7ZT8 - chains A and D of the 4 polymer chains in the assembly; structure by X-ray diffraction, 2.29 A resolution.

# Chain A
Protein: Major histocompatibility complex class I-related gene protein
Source organism: Homo sapiens
UniProtKB: Q95460 (HMR1_HUMAN); residues 1-270 here correspond to UniProt positions 23-292 (UniProt number = residue number + 22)
Sequence (290 residues; each row starts with the number of its first residue; numbering starts at 0):
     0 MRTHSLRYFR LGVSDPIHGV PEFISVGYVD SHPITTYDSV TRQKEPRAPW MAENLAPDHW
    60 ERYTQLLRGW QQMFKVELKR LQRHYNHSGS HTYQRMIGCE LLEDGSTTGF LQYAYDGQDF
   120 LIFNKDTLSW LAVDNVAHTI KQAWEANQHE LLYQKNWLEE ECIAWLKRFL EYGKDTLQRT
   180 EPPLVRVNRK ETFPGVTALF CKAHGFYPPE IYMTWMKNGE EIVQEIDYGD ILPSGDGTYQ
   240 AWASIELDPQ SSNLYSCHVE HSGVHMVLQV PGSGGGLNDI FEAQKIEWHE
Disordered / not traced: 191-195, 221-223, 246-250, 270-289
Disulfide bonds: Cys98-Cys161, Cys200-Cys256
Covalent attachments: 3-methylbenzoic acid (OVV) linked to Lys43
Construct notes: initiating methionine (0); conflict Ser261 (Cys283 in Q95460); expression tag (271-289)
Residues lining bound ligands: 3-methylbenzoic acid (OVV): Tyr7, Phe8, Arg9, Ser24, Thr34, Tyr62, Leu66, Trp69, Arg94, Ile96
Curated features (UniProtKB/Swiss-Prot):
  - binding site (5-(2-oxoethylideneamino)-6-(D-ribitylamino)uracil): Arg9, Ser24, Lys43, Arg94, Tyr152, Gln153
  - binding site (5-(2-oxopropylideneamino)-6-(D-ribitylamino)uracil): Arg9, Ser24, Lys43, Arg94, Tyr152, Gln153
  - binding site (7-hydroxy-6-methyl-8-(1-D-ribityl)lumazine): Arg9, Ser24, Lys43, Arg94, Tyr152, Gln153
  - binding site (8-(9H-purin-6-yl)-2-oxa-8-azabicyclo[3.3.1]nona-3,6-diene-4,6-dicarbaldehyde): Arg9, Lys43, His58, Arg94
  - binding site (2-amino-4-oxopteridine-6-carbaldehyde): Lys43
  - binding site (pyridoxal): Lys43
  - glycosylation: Asn85 (N-linked (GlcNAc...) asparagine)
What the authors report for this chain:
  - mutagenesis - E76Q/E149Q (KD = 0.6 uM): unchanged binding to AF7 TCR
  - mutagenesis - E76Q/E149Q: decreased binding to E8 TRBV6-1 TCR

# Chain D
Protein: TCR alpha
Source organism: Homo sapiens
Sequence (205 residues; each row starts with the number of its first residue; numbers below 1 keep their minus sign (Met-1 is residue -1)):
    -1 MAGQNIDQPT EMTATEGAIV QINCTYQTSG FNGLFWYQQH AGEAPTFLSY NVLDGLEEKG
    59 RFSSFLSRSK GYSYLLLKEL QMKDSASYLC AFLDSNYQLI WGAGTKLIIK PDIQNPDPAV
   119 YQLRDSKSSD KSVCLFTDFD SQTNVSQSKD SDVYITDKCV LDMRSMDFKS NSAVAWSNKS
   179 DFACANAFNN SIIPEDTFFP SPESS
Disordered / not traced: -1 to 0, 188-203
Disulfide bonds: Cys22-Cys88, Cys132-Cys182
Residues lining bound ligands: MPO (3[N-morpholino]propane sulfonic acid): Phe45, Leu46, Lys57, Gly58, Arg59, Phe60

# Interface between chain A and chain D
Contacting residue pairs (27):
  Arg61(A) - Asn94(D)  hydrogen bond (side chain-backbone)
  Arg61(A) - Tyr95(D)  hydrogen bond (side chain-backbone)
  Arg61(A) - Gln96(D)
  Tyr62(A) - Ser93(D)  hydrogen bond (side chain-backbone)
  Tyr62(A) - Asn94(D)  hydrogen bond
  Leu65(A) - Asn94(D)
  His148(A) - Phe45(D)
  His148(A) - Tyr48(D)  hydrogen bond (side chain-backbone)
  His148(A) - Glu55(D)  salt bridge
  Leu151(A) - Val50(D)
  Leu151(A) - Leu51(D)  hydrophobic
  Tyr152(A) - Asn30(D)
  Tyr152(A) - Tyr48(D)
  Tyr152(A) - Val50(D)
  Tyr152(A) - Tyr95(D)  hydrogen bond
  Asn155(A) - Phe29(D)  hydrogen bond (side chain-backbone)
  Asn155(A) - Val50(D)
  Asn155(A) - Leu51(D)
  Asn155(A) - Arg66(D)  hydrogen bond
  Trp156(A) - Asn30(D)
  Trp156(A) - Tyr95(D)  hydrogen bond
  Glu160(A) - Gly28(D)
  Glu160(A) - Phe29(D)  hydrogen bond (side chain-backbone)
  Glu160(A) - Asn30(D)
  Glu160(A) - Ser93(D)  hydrogen bond
  Trp164(A) - Ser93(D)
  Trp164(A) - Asn94(D)
Other interface residues (no listed pair), chain A (11 interface residues in all): Lys154

# Summary
11 residues of chain A and 13 residues of chain D are in contact, with 11 hydrogen bonds and 1 salt bridge.
Polar contacts include His148(A)-Glu55(D), Arg61(A)-Asn94(D) and Arg61(A)-Tyr95(D). The paper reports that
E76Q/E149Q of chain A reduce binding to E8 TRBV6-1 TCR; E76Q/E149Q of chain A leave binding to AF7 TCR
unchanged.
Chain A is Major histocompatibility complex class I-related gene protein and chain D is TCR alpha, both from
Homo sapiens; the structure, Structure of E8 TCR in complex in human MR1 bound to 3FBA, was determined by
X-ray diffraction together with 7ZT2, 7ZT3, 7ZT4, 7ZT5, 7ZT7 and 7ZT9 from the same study.
